Entry 8R8T (electron microscopy, 2.90 A resolution); this record covers chain A.

Chain A:
Protein: Heme transporter FLVCR1
Organism: Homo sapiens
UniProt: Q9Y5Y0 (FLVC1_HUMAN); residues 1-555 here = UniProt positions 1-555
Sequence (563 residues; row label = number of the first residue in the row):
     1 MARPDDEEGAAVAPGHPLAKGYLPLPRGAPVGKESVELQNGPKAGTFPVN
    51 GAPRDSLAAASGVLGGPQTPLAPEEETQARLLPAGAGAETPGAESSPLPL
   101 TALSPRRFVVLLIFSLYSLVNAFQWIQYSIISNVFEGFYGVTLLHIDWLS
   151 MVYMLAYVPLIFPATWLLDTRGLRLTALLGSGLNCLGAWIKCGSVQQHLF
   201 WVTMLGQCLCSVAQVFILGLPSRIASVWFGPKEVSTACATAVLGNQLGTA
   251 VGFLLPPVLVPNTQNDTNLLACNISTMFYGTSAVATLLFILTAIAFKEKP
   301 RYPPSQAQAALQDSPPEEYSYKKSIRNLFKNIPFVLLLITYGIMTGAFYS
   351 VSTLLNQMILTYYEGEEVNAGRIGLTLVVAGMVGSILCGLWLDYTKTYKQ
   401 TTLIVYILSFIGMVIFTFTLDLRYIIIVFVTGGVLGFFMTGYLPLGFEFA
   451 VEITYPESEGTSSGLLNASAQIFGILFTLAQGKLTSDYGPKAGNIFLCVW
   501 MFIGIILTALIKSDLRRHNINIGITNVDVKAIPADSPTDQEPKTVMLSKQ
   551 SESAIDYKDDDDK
Unresolved in the structure: 1-99, 518-563
Construct notes: expression tag (556-563)
Small-molecule neighbours: ethanolamine (ETA): Trp-125, Tyr-153, Met-154, Gln-214, Tyr-349, Gln-471
What the authors report for this chain:
  - binding site for ethanolamine: Trp-125, Gln-214, Tyr-349 (from molecular simulation)
  - specificity-determining residues: Gln-214

In short:
Ligands of chain A: ethanolamine. The paper reports a binding site for ethanolamine at Trp-125, Gln-214 and
Tyr-349; the specificity determinant Gln-214.
Chain A is Heme transporter FLVCR1 (Homo sapiens); the structure, Cryo-EM structure of the inward-facing
ethanolamine-bound FLVCR1, was determined by electron microscopy together with 8QCS, 8QCT, 8QCX, 8QCY and 8QD0
from the same study.
